PDB entry 8FUK | electron microscopy, 3.36 A resolution | chains B and C of the 11 polymer chains in the assembly

# Chain B (and C)
Protein: Cas7
From: Vibrio cholerae
Notes: chain C of this document is another copy of the same molecule, construct and numbering; everything in this record applies to it too
Reference sequence: A0A6I8WFX5 (A0A6I8WFX5_VIBCL); residues 1-352 here = UniProt positions 1-352
Sequence (352 residues; numbered 1 to 352; the number before each row is that of its first residue):
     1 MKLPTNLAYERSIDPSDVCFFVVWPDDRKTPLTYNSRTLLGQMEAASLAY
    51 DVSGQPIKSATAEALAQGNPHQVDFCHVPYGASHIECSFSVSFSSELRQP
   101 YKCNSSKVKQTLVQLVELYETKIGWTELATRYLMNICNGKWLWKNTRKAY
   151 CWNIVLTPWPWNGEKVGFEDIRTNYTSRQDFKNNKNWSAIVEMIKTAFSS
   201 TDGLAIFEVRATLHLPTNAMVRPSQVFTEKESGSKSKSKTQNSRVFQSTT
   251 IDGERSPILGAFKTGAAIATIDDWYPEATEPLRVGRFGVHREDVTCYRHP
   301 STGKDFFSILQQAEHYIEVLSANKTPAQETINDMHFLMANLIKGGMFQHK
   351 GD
Disordered / not traced: 1, 229-240, 351-352 (chain C: 1, 230-240, 318-326, 350-352)

# How chain B and chain C interact
Pairs across the interface - 76 pairs, chain B then chain C:
  Arg-37(B) / Asp-17(C)  salt bridge
  Arg-37(B) / Gln-247(C)
  Arg-37(B) / Ile-258(C)
  Thr-38(B) / Phe-227(C)
  Leu-39(B) / Phe-262(C)  hydrophobic
  Leu-40(B) / Phe-227(C)  hydrophobic
  Leu-40(B) / Arg-291(C)
  Gln-42(B) / Arg-283(C)
  Met-43(B) / Phe-287(C)
  Glu-44(B) / Arg-286(C)
  Glu-44(B) / Phe-307(C)
  Glu-44(B) / Lys-343(C)  salt bridge
  Ala-46(B) / Phe-307(C)  hydrophobic
  Ala-49(B) / Phe-287(C)  hydrophobic
  Tyr-50(B) / Pro-300(C)
  Tyr-50(B) / Asp-305(C)  hydrogen bond
  Tyr-50(B) / Phe-307(C)  hydrophobic
  Tyr-50(B) / Ser-308(C)  hydrogen bond
  Tyr-50(B) / His-349(C)  hydrogen bond (backbone-side chain)
  Asp-51(B) / His-349(C)  hydrogen bond (backbone-side chain)
  Val-52(B) / His-349(C)
  Ala-60(B) / His-299(C)  hydrogen bond (backbone-side chain)
  Thr-61(B) / His-299(C)
  Ala-62(B) / Cys-296(C)  hydrogen bond (backbone-side chain)
  Ala-62(B) / His-299(C)
  Glu-63(B) / Val-294(C)
  Leu-65(B) / Phe-287(C)  hydrophobic
  Leu-65(B) / Val-289(C)
  Leu-65(B) / Cys-296(C)  hydrophobic
  Leu-65(B) / His-299(C)
  Ala-66(B) / Val-289(C)  hydrophobic
  Ala-66(B) / Val-294(C)
  Ala-66(B) / Thr-295(C)
  Gln-67(B) / Val-294(C)
  Pro-70(B) / Phe-227(C)  hydrophobic
  Phe-75(B) / Asp-17(C)
  Phe-75(B) / Ala-261(C)  hydrophobic
  Phe-75(B) / Phe-262(C)  hydrophobic
  Tyr-80(B) / Cys-19(C)  hydrophobic
  Tyr-80(B) / Phe-21(C)  hydrophobic
  Tyr-80(B) / Ser-88(C)  hydrogen bond
  Tyr-80(B) / Arg-210(C)
  Lys-144(B) / Glu-10(C)
  Lys-144(B) / Tyr-101(C)
  Arg-147(B) / Ser-94(C)
  Arg-147(B) / Ser-95(C)
  Arg-147(B) / Asp-202(C)  salt bridge
  Arg-147(B) / Gly-203(C)  hydrogen bond (side chain-backbone)
  Lys-148(B) / Arg-11(C)
  Lys-148(B) / Asp-14(C)
  Lys-148(B) / Ser-92(C)
  Lys-148(B) / Ser-94(C)  hydrogen bond
  Lys-148(B) / Glu-96(C)  salt bridge
  Lys-148(B) / Leu-204(C)
  Tyr-150(B) / Trp-159(C)  hydrophobic
  Tyr-150(B) / Ile-206(C)
  Tyr-150(B) / Glu-208(C)  hydrogen bond
  Arg-172(B) / Leu-204(C)
  Pro-216(B) / Ser-90(C)
  Thr-217(B) / Ser-16(C)
  Thr-217(B) / Ser-90(C)  hydrogen bond (backbone-side chain)
  Thr-217(B) / Glu-208(C)
  Asn-218(B) / Ser-16(C)
  Asn-218(B) / Asp-17(C)
  Asn-218(B) / Cys-19(C)  hydrogen bond
  Met-220(B) / Arg-11(C)
  Met-220(B) / Asp-14(C)
  Arg-222(B) / Glu-10(C)  salt bridge
  Arg-222(B) / Arg-11(C)
  Arg-291(B) / Lys-102(C)
  Glu-292(B) / Tyr-101(C)
  Glu-292(B) / Lys-102(C)
  Glu-292(B) / Cys-103(C)  hydrogen bond (backbone-backbone)
  Asp-293(B) / Cys-103(C)
  Asp-293(B) / Asn-104(C)
  Val-294(B) / Lys-102(C)
Interface residues without a listed pair, chain B (42 interface residues in all): Ala-45, Ser-47, Val-73, His-77, Ala-149, Arg-244
Interface residues without a listed pair, chain C (53 interface residues in all): Ser-12, Lys-29, Phe-89, Lys-109, Thr-249, Ile-251, Gly-285, Phe-347, Gln-348

# Overview
42 residues of chain B face 53 of chain C across their interface, with 13 hydrogen bonds and 5 salt bridges.
Among the polar pairs are Arg-37(B)/Asp-17(C), Glu-44(B)/Lys-343(C) and Arg-147(B)/Asp-202(C).
Both chains are Cas7 (Vibrio cholerae). Entry 8FUK (V. cholerae TniQ-Cascade complex with Type III-B crRNA)
was determined by electron microscopy.
